Entry 5ER5 (X-ray diffraction, 1.26 A resolution); this record covers chain A.

Chain A:
Name: Protein S100-B
From: Bos taurus
UniProt: P02638 (S100B_BOVIN); residues 0-91 here correspond to UniProt positions 1-92 (UniProt number = residue number + 1)
Chain sequence (92 residues; numbered 0 to 91; the number before each row is that of its first residue; numbering starts at 0):
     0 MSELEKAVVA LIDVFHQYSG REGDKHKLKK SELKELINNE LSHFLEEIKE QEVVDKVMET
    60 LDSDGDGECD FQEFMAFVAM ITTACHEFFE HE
Disordered / not traced: 90-91
Metal / ion sites: Ca2+ site 1: Ser-18, Glu-21, Asp-23, Lys-26, Glu-31; Ca2+ site 2: Asp-61, Asp-63, Asp-65, Glu-67, Glu-72
Small-molecule neighbours: ethidium (ET): Ile-11, Asp-12, His-15, His-25, His-85, Phe-88, Glu-89
UniProt features mapped onto this chain:
  - binding site (Zn(2+)): His-15, His-25, His-85, His-90
  - binding site (Ca(2+)): Ser-18, Glu-21, Asp-23, Asp-61, Asp-63, Asp-65, Glu-67, Glu-72
  - modified residue: Ser-1 (N-acetylserine)
What the authors report for this chain:
  - binding site for ethidium: Val-8, Ile-11, Asp-12, His-15, His-25, Phe-88, Glu-89

Overview:
Chain A binds ethidium. Ser-18, Glu-21, Asp-23, Lys-26 and Glu-31 coordinate Ca2+ site 1. Asp-61, Asp-63,
Asp-65, Glu-67 and Glu-72 form the Ca2+ site 2. Curated annotation (UniProt) lists 4 Zn2+-binding residues and
8 Ca2+-binding residues. The paper reports a binding site for ethidium at Val-8, Ile-11 and Asp-12 among
others.
Chain A is Protein S100-B (Bos taurus); the structure, Crystal Structure of Calcium-loaded S100B bound to
SC1990, was determined by X-ray diffraction (same publication as 5ER4).
